5WKP - chains F and G of the 8 polymer chains in the assembly; structure by X-ray diffraction, 3.15 A resolution.

[Chain F]
Name: LYR motif-containing protein 4
Organism: Homo sapiens
Reference sequence: Q9HD34 (LYRM4_HUMAN); residues 1-91 here = UniProt positions 1-91
Amino-acid sequence (91 residues; each row starts with the number of its first residue):
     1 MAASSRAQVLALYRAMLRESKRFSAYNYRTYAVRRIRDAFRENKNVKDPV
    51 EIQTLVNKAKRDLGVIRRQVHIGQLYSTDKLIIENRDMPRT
Disordered / not traced: 1-3, 86-91
Differences from the reference sequence: variant A11 (Ser in Q9HD34)
Residues lining bound ligands: S-dodecanoyl-4'-phosphopantetheine (8Q1; S-[2-({N-[(2R)-2-hydroxy-3,3-dimethyl-4-(phosphonooxy)butanoyl]-beta-alanyl}amino)ethyl] dodecanethioate): S5, R6, V9, L10, M16, Y31, A32, R35, I36, A39, F40, N43, K44, V46, I52, L55, A59, D62, I66
From the paper describing this entry:
  - disease-associated variants - R68L (citing earlier work)
  - binding site for S-dodecanoyl-4'-phosphopantetheine: V9, I36, I52, A59
  - mutagenesis - I72R/L75R, I72R/Y76R: abolished binding to Nfs1
  - mutagenesis - I72R/Y76R: decreased stability
  - mutagenesis - Y31W/R35A/V65D: decreased binding to Nfs1
  - mutagenesis - V9Q/I52Q, I36D/A59N: decreased binding to Acp1

[Chain G]
Name: Acyl carrier protein
Organism: Escherichia coli
Reference sequence: B7MJ81 (ACP_ECO45); residues 1-77 here correspond to UniProt positions 2-78 (UniProt number = residue number + 1)
Amino-acid sequence (77 residues; each row starts with the number of its first residue):
     1 STIEERVKKIIGEQLGVKQEEVTNNASFVEDLGADSLDTVELVMALEEEF
    51 DTEIPDEEAEKITTVQAAIDYINGHQA
Disordered / not traced: 1-2, 74-77
Covalent attachments: S-dodecanoyl-4'-phosphopantetheine (8Q1) linked to S36
Swiss-Prot annotation at these positions:
  - modified residue: S36 (O-(pantetheine 4'-phosphoryl)serine)
From the paper describing this entry:
  - binding site for S-dodecanoyl-4'-phosphopantetheine: S36
  - post-translational modification sites: S36

[Chain F / chain G interface]
Pairs across the interface (14):
  L10(F) - S36(G)
  Y13(F) - L37(G)  hydrophobic
  Y13(F) - V40(G)  hydrophobic
  Y13(F) - E41(G)  hydrogen bond
  R14(F) - V40(G)
  R14(F) - E47(G)  salt bridge
  R14(F) - I54(G)  hydrogen bond (side chain-backbone)
  L17(F) - E41(G)
  L17(F) - M44(G)  hydrophobic
  R18(F) - M44(G)
  K21(F) - M44(G)
  R37(F) - E41(G)  salt bridge
  F40(F) - L37(G)  hydrophobic
  K44(F) - D35(G)  salt bridge
Also at the interface, not in a pair above, chain F (11 interface residues in all): R6, R41
Also at the interface, not in a pair above, chain G (10 interface residues in all): V43, D56
Interface features reported in the paper:
  - interface residues, chain G: D56(G)

[Summary]
The interface between chain F and chain G involves 11 residues on one side and 10 on the other, with 2
hydrogen bonds and 3 salt bridges. Polar pairs include R14(F)-E47(G), R37(F)-E41(G) and K44(F)-D35(G). From
the paper: a binding site for S-dodecanoyl-4'-phosphopantetheine at V9(F), I36(F) and S36(G) among others;
I72R/L75R and I72R/Y76R of chain F abolish binding to Nfs1; 5 substitutions were tested in all.
Here chain F is LYR motif-containing protein 4 (Homo sapiens) and chain G is Acyl carrier protein (Escherichia
coli). Entry 5WKP (Crystal Structure of the Human mitochondrial Cysteine Desulfurase in complex with ISD11 and
Iron-Sulfur Cluster Scaffold ...) was determined by X-ray diffraction together with 5WLW and 5WGB from the
same study.
